1OW7 - chains B and C of the 6 polymer chains in the assembly; structure by X-ray diffraction, 2.60 A resolution.

== Chain B (and C) ==
Name: Focal adhesion kinase 1
From: Homo sapiens
Notes: EC 2.7.1.112; fragment: Focal Adhesion Targeting Domain; chain C of this document is another copy of the same molecule, construct and numbering; everything in this record applies to it too
UniProt: Q05397 (FAK1_HUMAN); numbering as in UniProt (aligned over 892-1052)
Chain sequence (161 residues; each row starts with the number of its first residue):
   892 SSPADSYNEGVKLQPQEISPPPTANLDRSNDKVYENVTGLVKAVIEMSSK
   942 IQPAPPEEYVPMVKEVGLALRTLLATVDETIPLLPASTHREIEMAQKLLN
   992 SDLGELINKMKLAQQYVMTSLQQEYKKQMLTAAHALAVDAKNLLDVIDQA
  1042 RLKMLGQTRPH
Not modelled in the structure: 892-908, 1048-1052
UniProt features mapped onto this chain:
  - modified residue: Ser-910 (Phosphoserine), Thr-914 (Phosphothreonine), Tyr-925 (Phosphotyrosine)
  - natural variant: Lys-1044 (K1044E: In a metastatic melanoma sample)
  - mutagenesis: Val-928 (V928G: Loss of interaction with TGFB1I1), Leu-1034 (L1034S: Loss of interaction with TGFB1I1)
From the paper describing this entry:
  - post-translational modification sites: Tyr-925 (citing earlier work)

== How chain B and chain C interact ==
Contacting residue pairs (24):
  Arg-981(B) with Thr-1010(C)
  Met-985(B) with Tyr-1007(C), hydrophobic; Thr-1010(C); Ser-1011(C); Leu-1012(C), hydrophobic
  Lys-988(B) with Tyr-1007(C); Tyr-1016(C)
  Leu-989(B) with Glu-1015(C); Tyr-1016(C)
  Ser-992(B) with Tyr-1016(C), hydrogen bond
  Glu-996(B) with Lys-1000(C), salt bridge
  Asn-999(B) with Asn-999(C)
  Lys-1000(B) with Glu-996(C), salt bridge
  Gln-1006(B) with Lys-988(C)
  Tyr-1007(B) with Met-985(C), hydrophobic; Lys-988(C), hydrogen bond
  Thr-1010(B) with Arg-981(C)
  Ser-1011(B) with Met-985(C)
  Leu-1012(B) with Met-985(C)
  Glu-1015(B) with Leu-989(C)
  Tyr-1016(B) with Lys-988(C); Leu-989(C); Ser-992(C), hydrogen bond
  Gln-1019(B) with Leu-989(C)
Other interface residues (no listed pair), chain B (17 interface residues in all): Leu-1003
Other interface residues (no listed pair), chain C (16 interface residues in all): Leu-1003, Gln-1019

== In short ==
17 residues of chain B and 16 residues of chain C are in contact; the contacts include 3 hydrogen bonds and 2
salt bridges. Polar pairs include Glu-996(B)/Lys-1000(C), Ser-992(B)/Tyr-1016(C) and Tyr-1007(B)/Lys-988(C).
Curated annotation (UniProt) lists 2 mutagenesis sites on chain B. The paper reports a modification site at
Tyr-925(B).
Both chains are Focal adhesion kinase 1 (Homo sapiens). Entry 1OW7 (Paxillin LD4 motif bound to the Focal
Adhesion Targeting (FAT) domain of the Focal Adhesion Kinase) was determined by X-ray diffraction together
with 1OW6 and 1OW8 from the same study.
